Entry 9BI4 (electron microscopy, 3.20 A resolution); this record covers chains C and D of the 6 polymer chains in the assembly.

Chain C (and D):
Name: DNA repair protein RAD50
Source organism: Saccharomyces cerevisiae
Notes: EC 3.6.-.-; chain D of this document is another copy of the same molecule, construct and numbering; everything in this record applies to it too
UniProtKB: P12753 (RAD50_YEAST); residue numbers follow UniProt; this construct covers 1-1312
Sequence (1312 residues; numbered 1 to 1312; the number before each row is that of its first residue):
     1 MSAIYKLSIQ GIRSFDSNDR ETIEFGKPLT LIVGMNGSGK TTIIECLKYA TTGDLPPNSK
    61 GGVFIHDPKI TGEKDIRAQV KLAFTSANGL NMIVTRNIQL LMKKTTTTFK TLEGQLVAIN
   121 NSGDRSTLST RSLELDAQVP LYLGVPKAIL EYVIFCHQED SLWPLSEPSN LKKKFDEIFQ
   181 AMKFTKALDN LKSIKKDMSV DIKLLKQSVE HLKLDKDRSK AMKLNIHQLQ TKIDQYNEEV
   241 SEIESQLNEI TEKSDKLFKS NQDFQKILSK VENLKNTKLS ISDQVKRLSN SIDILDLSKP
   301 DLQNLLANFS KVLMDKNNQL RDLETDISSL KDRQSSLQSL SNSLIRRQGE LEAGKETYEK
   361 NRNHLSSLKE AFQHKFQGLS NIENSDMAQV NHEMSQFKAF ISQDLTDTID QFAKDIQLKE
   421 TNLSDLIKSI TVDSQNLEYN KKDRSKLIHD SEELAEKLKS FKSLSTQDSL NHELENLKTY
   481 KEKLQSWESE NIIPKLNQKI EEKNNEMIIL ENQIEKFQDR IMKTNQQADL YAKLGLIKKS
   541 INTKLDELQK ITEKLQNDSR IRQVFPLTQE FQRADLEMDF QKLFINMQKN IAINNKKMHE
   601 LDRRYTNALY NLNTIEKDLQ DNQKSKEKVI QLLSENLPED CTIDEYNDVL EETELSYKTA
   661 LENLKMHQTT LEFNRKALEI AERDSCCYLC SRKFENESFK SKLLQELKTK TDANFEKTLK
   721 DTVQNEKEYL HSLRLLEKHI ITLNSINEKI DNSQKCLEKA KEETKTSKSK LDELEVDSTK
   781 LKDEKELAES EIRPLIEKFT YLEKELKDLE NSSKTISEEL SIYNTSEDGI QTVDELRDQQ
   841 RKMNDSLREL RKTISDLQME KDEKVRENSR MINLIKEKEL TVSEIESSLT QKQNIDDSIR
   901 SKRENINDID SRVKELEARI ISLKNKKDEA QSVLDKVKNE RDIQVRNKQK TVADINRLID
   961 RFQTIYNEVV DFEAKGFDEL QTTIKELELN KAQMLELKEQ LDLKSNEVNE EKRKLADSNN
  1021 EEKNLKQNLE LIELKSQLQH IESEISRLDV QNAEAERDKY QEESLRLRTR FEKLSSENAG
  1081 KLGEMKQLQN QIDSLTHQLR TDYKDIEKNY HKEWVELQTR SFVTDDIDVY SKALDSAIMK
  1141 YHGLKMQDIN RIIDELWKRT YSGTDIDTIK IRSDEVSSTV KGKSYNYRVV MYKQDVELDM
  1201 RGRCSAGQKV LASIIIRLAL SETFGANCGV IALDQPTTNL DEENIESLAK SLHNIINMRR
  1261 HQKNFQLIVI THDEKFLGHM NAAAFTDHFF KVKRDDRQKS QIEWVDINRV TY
Unresolved in the structure: 240-1088, 1175-1183, 1312 (chain D: 240-1088, 1177-1179, 1312)
Construct notes: engineered mutation Gln1235 (Glu in P12753)
Metal / ion sites: Mg2+: Thr41, Gln158 (together with ATP)
Residues lining bound ligands:
  - ATP (adenosine-5'-triphosphate): Arg13, Ser14, Met35, Asn36, Gly37, Ser38, Gly39, Lys40, Thr41, Thr42, Val63, Phe64, Ile65, His66, Asp67, Ile70, Gln158, His1272, Arg1294
  - ATP: Lys1193, Arg1203, Cys1204, Ser1205, Ala1206, Gly1207, Gln1208, Asn1239
Swiss-Prot annotation at these positions:
  - binding site (ATP): Arg13, Asn36, Gly37, Gly39, Lys40, Thr41, Thr42, Ile65, Asp67, Gln158
  - binding site (Mg(2+)): Thr41, Gln158
  - binding site (Zn(2+)): Cys687, Cys690
  - modified residue: Ser469 (Phosphoserine), Thr568 (Phosphothreonine)
  - mutagenesis: Lys60 (K60E: Does not affect dimerization but shows decreased DNA-binding), Ser685 to Tyr688 (In rad50-48; destabilization of the hook interface without affecting the ability to promote homologous recombination), Arg1201 (R1201E: Abolished ability to mediate DNA repair), Ser1205 (S1205R: Abolished ability to mediate DNA repair. Abolished ability to promote maintenance of telomeres)
From the paper describing this entry:
  - mutagenesis - R13A, N36A, E159A, K195A, D1126A, D1126E, D1126N, E1155A/D1167A/E1243A, W1157A, W1157Y, R1201A, K1209A: decreased growth in response to CPT
  - binding site for ATP: Arg13, Asn36, Lys40, Gln158, His1272
  - self-association interface (contacts with another copy of this molecule); pairs are residue here / residue on that copy: Asn36-Asp1241, Glu159-Lys1209
  - mutagenesis - R13A, N36A, K192A/K195A/K196A: unchanged binding to Double-strand break repair protein MRE11
  - mutagenesis - W1157A, W1157Y: decreased expression
  - mutagenesis - W1157A: abolished binding to Double-strand break repair protein MRE11
  - mutagenesis - K103A/K104A/R1201A, T111A/R1201A, K192A/R1201A, K195A/R1201A, W1157Y: decreased binding to Double-strand break repair protein MRE11
  - binding site for one strand of dsDNA: Asn58, Lys60, Phe109, Thr111, Ser169, Arg1201
  - mutagenesis - K60A, R131A, K173A/K174A, K192A/K195A/K196A, K1181A/K1183A, R1201A: unchanged binding to dsDNA
  - mutagenesis - K60A/R1201A, R131A/R1201A, E1235Q: decreased catalytic activity on ATP
  - mutagenesis - K192A/K195A/K196A: decreased growth
  - contacts within the chain: Lys195-Asp1128 (salt bridge) (from molecular simulation)
  - catalytic residues: Gln158, Asp1234, His1272 (by similarity / conservation)

How chain C and chain D interact:
Pairs across the interface (56):
  Arg13(C) with Gly1202(D), hydrogen bond (side chain-backbone); Arg1203(D)
  Met35(C) with Asp1241(D); Glu1243(D)
  Asn36(C) with Gly1207(D); Asn1239(D), hydrogen bond (side chain-backbone); Leu1240(D); Asp1241(D), hydrogen bond; Asn1244(D)
  Gly37(C) with Ser1205(D); Gln1208(D)
  Asn58(C) with Arg1201(D); Gly1202(D)
  Val63(C) with Gly1202(D); Arg1203(D)
  Asp67(C) with Leu1198(D); Arg1203(D), salt bridge
  Lys69(C) with Leu1198(D)
  Gln158(C) with Ala1206(D); Asn1239(D)
  Arg218(C) with Arg218(D)
  Thr1164(C) with Gln1298(D), hydrogen bond
  Asp1165(C) with Arg1294(D), salt bridge
  Gln1194(C) with Gln1298(D)
  Val1196(C) with Lys69(D); Ile70(D), hydrophobic
  Glu1197(C) with Lys69(D)
  Leu1198(C) with Asp67(D)
  Arg1201(C) with Asn58(D)
  Gly1202(C) with Arg13(D); Asn58(D); Val63(D)
  Arg1203(C) with Val63(D); Asp67(D)
  Ser1205(C) with Gly37(D)
  Gly1207(C) with Asn36(D)
  Gln1208(C) with Gly37(D)
  Lys1209(C) with Glu159(D), salt bridge
  Gln1235(C) with Asn1239(D)
  Thr1238(C) with Asn1239(D)
  Asn1239(C) with Asn36(D), hydrogen bond (backbone-side chain); Gln158(D); Gln1235(D); His1272(D)
  Leu1240(C) with Asn36(D); His1272(D)
  Asp1241(C) with Met35(D); Asn36(D), hydrogen bond
  Glu1242(C) with Met35(D)
  Asn1244(C) with Asn36(D)
  His1272(C) with Asn1239(D); Leu1240(D)
  Glu1274(C) with Lys1275(D)
  Arg1294(C) with Asp1165(D), salt bridge
  Gln1298(C) with Thr1164(D), hydrogen bond; Asp1165(D)
Other interface residues (no listed pair), chain C (41 interface residues in all): Ile70, Asn1090, Gln1091, Tyr1161, Lys1193, Ala1206, Glu1243
Other interface residues (no listed pair), chain D (38 interface residues in all): Asn1090, Gln1091, Lys1193, Val1196, Thr1238, Glu1242

Summary:
Chain C and chain D form an interface of 41 and 38 residues respectively, with 7 hydrogen bonds and 4 salt
bridges. Polar contacts include Asp67(C)-Arg1203(D), Asp1165(C)-Arg1294(D) and Lys1209(C)-Glu159(D). From the
paper: catalytic residues Gln158(C), Asp1234(C) and His1272(C); R13A, N36A and E159A of chain C, among others,
reduce growth in response to CPT; 24 substitutions were tested in all.
Chain C and chain D are both DNA repair protein RAD50 (Saccharomyces cerevisiae); the structure, cryo EM
structure of dsDNA bound Mre11-Rad50 complex, was determined by electron microscopy.
